3TMZ - chain A; structure by X-ray diffraction, 2.25 A resolution.

# Chain A
Protein: Cytochrome P450 2B4
From: Oryctolagus cuniculus
Notes: EC 1.14.14.1
UniProt: P00178 (CP2B4_RABIT); aligned to UniProt positions 1-472 over residues 20-491 (the alignment contains insertions or deletions, so no single offset holds)
Chain sequence (476 residues; numbered 20 to 495; the number before each row is that of its first residue):
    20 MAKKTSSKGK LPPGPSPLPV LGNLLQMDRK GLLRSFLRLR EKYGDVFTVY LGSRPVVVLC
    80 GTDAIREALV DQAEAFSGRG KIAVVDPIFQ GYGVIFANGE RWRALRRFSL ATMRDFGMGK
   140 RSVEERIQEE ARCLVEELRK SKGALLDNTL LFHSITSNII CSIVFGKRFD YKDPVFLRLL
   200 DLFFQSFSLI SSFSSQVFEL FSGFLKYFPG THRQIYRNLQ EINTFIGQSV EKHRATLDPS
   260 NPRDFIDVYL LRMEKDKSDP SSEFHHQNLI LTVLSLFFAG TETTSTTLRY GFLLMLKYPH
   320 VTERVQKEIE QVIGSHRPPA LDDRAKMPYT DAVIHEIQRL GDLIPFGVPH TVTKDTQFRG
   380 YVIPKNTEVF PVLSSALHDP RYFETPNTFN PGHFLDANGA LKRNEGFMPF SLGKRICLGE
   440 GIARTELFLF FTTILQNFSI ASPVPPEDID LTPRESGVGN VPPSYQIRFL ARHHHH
Not modelled in the structure: 20-27, 48, 136, 493-495
Sequence notes: engineered mutation Ala21 (Glu2 in P00178), Lys22 (Gly in P00178), Lys23 (His in P00178), Thr24 (Pro in P00178), Ser25 (Lys in P00178), Ser26 (Ala in P00178), Lys27 (His in P00178), Lys29 (Arg in P00178), Tyr226 (His in P00178); expression tag (492-495)
Ion coordination: heme Fe: Cys436 (together with Amlodipine)
Small-molecule neighbours:
  - Amlodipine (06X), molecule 1: Leu43, Leu51, Leu70, Arg73, Val75, Ile101, Ile209, Gln215, Glu218, Leu219, Phe365, Glu387, Phe389, Val477
  - Amlodipine (06X), molecule 2: Ile101, Val104, Ile114, Phe115, Phe206, Ile209, Ser210, Phe297, Ala298, Glu301, Thr302, Ile363, Gly366, Val367, Pro368, Cys436, Val477
  - 5-cyclohexyl-1-pentyl-beta-D-maltoside (CM5): Ser176, Phe184, Lys186, Phe188, Val194, Phe195, Leu198, Leu199, Phe202, Ile241, Phe244, Ile245, Lys251, Phe296
  - heme (HEM): Arg98, Val113, Ile114, Trp121, Arg125, Ile179, Leu295, Ala298, Gly299, Thr302, Thr303, Thr306, Gln357, Val367, His369, Leu392, Pro428, Phe429, Ser430, Arg434, Ile435, Cys436, Leu437, Gly438, Ile441, Ala442, Glu445
What the authors report for this chain:
  - binding site for 5-cyclohexyl-1-pentyl-beta-D-maltoside: Phe202, Phe296
  - conformationally variable residues (helix shift, side-chain flip): Leu43, Leu44, Leu51, Arg73, Ile101, Val104, Phe115, Phe203, Phe206, Ile209, Ser210, Gln215, Glu218, Leu219, Phe220, Phe297, Glu301, Phe365, Glu474, Ser475, Gly476, Val477
  - binding site for Amlodipine: Phe206, Ile209, Ser210, Gln215, Thr302, Phe365, Pro368, Glu387

# In short
Chain A binds heme, 5-cyclohexyl-1-pentyl-beta-D-maltoside and Amlodipine. The paper reports a binding site
for Amlodipine at Phe206, Ile209 and Ser210 among others; a binding site for
5-cyclohexyl-1-pentyl-beta-D-maltoside at Phe202 and Phe296.
Chain A is Cytochrome P450 2B4 (Oryctolagus cuniculus); the structure, Crystal Structure of P450 2B4(H226Y) in
complex with Amlodipine, was determined by X-ray diffraction, deposited together with 3UA5.
